PDB entry 3D1O | X-ray diffraction, 2.10 A resolution | chains A and B

== Chain A (and B) ==
Protein: Myo-inositol hexaphosphate phosphohydrolase
Organism: Selenomonas ruminantium
Notes: chain B of this document is another copy of the same molecule, construct and numbering; everything in this record applies to it too
Reference sequence: Q7WUJ1 (Q7WUJ1_SELRU); residue numbers follow UniProt; this construct covers 28-346
Sequence (340 residues; row label = number of the first residue in the row):
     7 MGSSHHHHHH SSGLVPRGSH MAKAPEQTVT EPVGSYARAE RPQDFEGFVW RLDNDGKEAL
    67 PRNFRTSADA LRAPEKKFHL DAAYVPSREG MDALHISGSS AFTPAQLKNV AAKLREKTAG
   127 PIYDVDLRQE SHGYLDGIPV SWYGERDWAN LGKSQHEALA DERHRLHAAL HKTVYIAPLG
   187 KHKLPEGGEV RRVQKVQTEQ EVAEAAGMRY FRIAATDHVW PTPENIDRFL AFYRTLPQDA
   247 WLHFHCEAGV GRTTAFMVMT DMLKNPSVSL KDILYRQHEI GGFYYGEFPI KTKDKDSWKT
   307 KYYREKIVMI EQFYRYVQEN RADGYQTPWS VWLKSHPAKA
Unresolved in the structure: 7-33
Differences from the reference sequence: expression tag (7-27)

== Interface between chain A and chain B ==
Pairs across the interface (21):
  Gln49(A) - Arg198(B)  hydrogen bond (backbone-side chain)
  Glu52(A) - Thr179(B)
  Glu52(A) - Arg198(B)  salt bridge
  Phe54(A) - Tyr181(B)  hydrophobic
  Phe54(A) - Val196(B)  hydrophobic
  Thr179(A) - Glu52(B)  hydrogen bond
  Tyr181(A) - Phe54(B)  hydrophobic
  Tyr181(A) - Pro191(B)
  Leu190(A) - Gly193(B)
  Leu190(A) - Gly194(B)
  Pro191(A) - Tyr181(B)
  Pro191(A) - Pro191(B)
  Pro191(A) - Glu192(B)
  Pro191(A) - Gly193(B)  hydrogen bond (backbone-backbone)
  Glu192(A) - Pro191(B)
  Gly193(A) - Leu190(B)
  Gly193(A) - Pro191(B)  hydrogen bond (backbone-backbone)
  Gly194(A) - Leu190(B)
  Val196(A) - Phe54(B)  hydrophobic
  Val196(A) - Glu151(B)
  Arg198(A) - Gln49(B)
Interface residues without a listed pair, chain A (14 interface residues in all): Gly53, Lys187
Interface residues without a listed pair, chain B (14 interface residues in all): Glu195

== In short ==
The chain A/chain B interface involves 14 residues from each chain; the contacts include 4 hydrogen bonds and
1 salt bridge. Polar contacts include Glu52(A)-Arg198(B), Gln49(A)-Arg198(B) and Thr179(A)-Glu52(B).
Both chains are Myo-inositol hexaphosphate phosphohydrolase (Selenomonas ruminantium). Entry 3D1O (Structure
of the PTP-Like Phytase Expressed by Selenomonas Ruminantium at an Ionic Strength of 300 mM) was determined by
X-ray diffraction (same publication as 3D1H, 3D1Q, 2PSZ and 2PT0).
